PDB entry 2NYF | X-ray diffraction, 2.50 A resolution | chain A

[Chain A]
Name: Nostoc punctiforme phenylalanine ammonia lyase
Source organism: Nostoc punctiforme
Notes: EC 4.3.1.3
Sequence (567 residues; numbered 1 to 569; 2 numbers in that range are skipped by the numbering (no residue carries them; nothing is unmodelled there); the number before each row is that of its first residue):
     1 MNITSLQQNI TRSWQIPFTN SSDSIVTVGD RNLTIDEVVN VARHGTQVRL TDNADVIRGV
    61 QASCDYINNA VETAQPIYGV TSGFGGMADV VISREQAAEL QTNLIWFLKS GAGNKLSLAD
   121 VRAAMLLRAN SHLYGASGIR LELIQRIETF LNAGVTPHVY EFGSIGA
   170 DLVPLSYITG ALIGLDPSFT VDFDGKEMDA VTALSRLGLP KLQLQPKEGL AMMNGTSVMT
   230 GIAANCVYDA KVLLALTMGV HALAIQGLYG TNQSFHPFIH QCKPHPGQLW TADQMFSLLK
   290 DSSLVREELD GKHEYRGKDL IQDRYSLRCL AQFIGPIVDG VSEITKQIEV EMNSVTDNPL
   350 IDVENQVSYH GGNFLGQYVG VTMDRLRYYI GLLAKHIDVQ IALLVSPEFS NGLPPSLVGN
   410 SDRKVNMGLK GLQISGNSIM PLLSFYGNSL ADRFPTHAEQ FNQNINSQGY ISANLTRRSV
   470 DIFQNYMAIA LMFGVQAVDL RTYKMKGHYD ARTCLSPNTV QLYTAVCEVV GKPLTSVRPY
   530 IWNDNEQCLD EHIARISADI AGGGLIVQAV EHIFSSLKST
Unresolved in the structure: 1-23, 75-91, 298-310, 567-569
Modified / non-standard residues: A167 ({2-[(1S)-1-aminoethyl]-4-methylidene-5-oxo-4,5-dihydro-1H-imidazol-1-yl}acetic acid; MDO)
Glycans and other covalent adducts: covalent link A167-D170

[Summary]
Chain A is Nostoc punctiforme phenylalanine ammonia lyase (Nostoc punctiforme); the structure, Crystal
structure of phenylalanine ammonia-lyase from Nostoc punctiforme, was determined by X-ray diffraction together
with 2NYN from the same study.
